6M9S - chains A and B; structure by X-ray diffraction, 2.08 A resolution.

== Chain A (and B) ==
Protein: SznF
Source organism: Streptomyces achromogenes subsp. streptozoticus
Notes: EC 1.-.-.-; chain B of this document is another copy of the same molecule, construct and numbering; everything in this record applies to it too
Sequence (488 residues; each row starts with the number of its first residue; numbers below 1 keep their minus sign (Mse-16 is residue -16)):
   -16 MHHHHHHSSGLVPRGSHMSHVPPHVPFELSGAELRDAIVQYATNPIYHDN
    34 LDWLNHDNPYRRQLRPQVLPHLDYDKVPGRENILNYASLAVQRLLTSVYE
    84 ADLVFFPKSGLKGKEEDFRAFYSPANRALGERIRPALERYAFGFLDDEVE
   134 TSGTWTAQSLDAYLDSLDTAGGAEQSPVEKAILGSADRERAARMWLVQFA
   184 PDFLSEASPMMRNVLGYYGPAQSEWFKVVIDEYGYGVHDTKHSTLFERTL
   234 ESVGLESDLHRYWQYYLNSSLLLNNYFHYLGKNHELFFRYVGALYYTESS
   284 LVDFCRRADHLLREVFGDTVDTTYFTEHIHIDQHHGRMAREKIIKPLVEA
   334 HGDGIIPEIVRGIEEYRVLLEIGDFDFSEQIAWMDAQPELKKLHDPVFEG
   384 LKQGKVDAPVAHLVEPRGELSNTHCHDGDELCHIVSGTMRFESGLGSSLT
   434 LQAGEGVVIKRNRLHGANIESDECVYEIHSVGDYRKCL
Not modelled in the structure: -16 to 2, 152-155, 313-320 (chain B: -16 to 2, 135, 152-156, 216-222, 313-318)
Modified residues: Mse-16, Mse1, Mse177, Mse193, Mse194, Mse321, Mse367, Mse422 (selenomethionine)
What the authors report for this chain:
  - mutagenesis - E215A, H225A, E281A, H311A, D315A, H318A: abolished catalytic activity
  - mutagenesis - E215A: unchanged catalytic activity on intermediate 2

== How chain A and chain B interact ==
Contacting residue pairs - 132 pairs, chain A then chain B:
  His3(A) with Gln50(B)
  Val4(A) with Thr26(B); His31(B); Pro49(B), hydrophobic
  Pro5(A) with Val22(B), hydrophobic; Thr26(B); Pro53(B), hydrophobic
  His7(A) with Gln23(B), hydrogen bond (side chain-backbone); Thr26(B), hydrogen bond; Asn27(B)
  Val8(A) with Gln23(B), hydrogen bond (backbone-side chain)
  Pro9(A) with Gln23(B), hydrogen bond (backbone-side chain)
  Phe10(A) with Gln23(B); Ala108(B), hydrophobic; Ala111(B), hydrophobic; Leu112(B), hydrophobic
  Val22(A) with Pro5(B), hydrophobic
  Gln23(A) with His7(B), hydrogen bond (backbone-side chain); Val8(B), hydrogen bond (side chain-backbone); Pro9(B); Phe10(B)
  Thr26(A) with Val4(B); Pro5(B); His7(B), hydrogen bond
  Asn27(A) with His7(B)
  His31(A) with Val4(B)
  Pro49(A) with Val4(B), hydrophobic
  Gln50(A) with His3(B)
  Pro53(A) with Pro5(B), hydrophobic
  Ala84(A) with His267(B)
  Asp85(A) with His267(B), hydrogen bond (backbone-side chain)
  Leu86(A) with Leu198(B); Gly199(B); His267(B)
  Val87(A) with Asn196(B); Leu198(B), hydrogen bond (backbone-backbone); Gly199(B); Tyr200(B), hydrogen bond (backbone-backbone); Tyr201(B), hydrophobic; His267(B)
  Phe88(A) with Tyr200(B)
  Phe89(A) with Tyr200(B); Tyr201(B), hydrophobic; Phe270(B), hydrophobic; Phe271(B), hydrophobic; His334(B)
  Lys91(A) with Tyr200(B), hydrogen bond
  Gly93(A) with Ala333(B); His334(B)
  Leu94(A) with Phe271(B), hydrophobic; His334(B), hydrogen bond (backbone-side chain)
  Phe101(A) with His267(B); Glu268(B)
  Tyr105(A) with His267(B); Glu268(B)
  Pro107(A) with Pro118(B); Glu268(B)
  Ala108(A) with Phe10(B), hydrophobic
  Arg110(A) with Arg117(B); Asn266(B), hydrogen bond; Glu268(B), salt bridge
  Ala111(A) with Phe10(B), hydrophobic; Glu114(B); Pro118(B), hydrophobic
  Leu112(A) with Phe10(B), hydrophobic
  Glu114(A) with Ala111(B); Glu114(B)
  Arg115(A) with Arg115(B)
  Arg117(A) with Arg110(B)
  Pro118(A) with Pro107(B); Ala111(B), hydrophobic
  Leu187(A) with Tyr200(B)
  Ser188(A) with Gly199(B); Tyr200(B)
  Ser191(A) with Leu198(B); Gly199(B), hydrogen bond (side chain-backbone)
  Mse194(A) with Mse194(B), hydrophobic; Val197(B), hydrophobic; Leu198(B), hydrophobic; Phe209(B), hydrophobic
  Arg195(A) with Leu198(B)
  Asn196(A) with Val87(B)
  Val197(A) with Mse194(B)
  Leu198(A) with Leu86(B); Val87(B), hydrogen bond (backbone-backbone); Ser191(B); Mse194(B), hydrophobic; Arg195(B)
  Gly199(A) with Leu86(B); Val87(B); Ser188(B); Ser191(B), hydrogen bond (backbone-side chain)
  Tyr200(A) with Val87(B), hydrogen bond (backbone-backbone); Phe88(B); Phe89(B); Lys91(B), hydrogen bond; Leu187(B); Ser188(B); Glu230(B), hydrogen bond; Ser240(B), hydrogen bond (side chain-backbone); Leu242(B), hydrophobic
  Tyr201(A) with Val87(B), hydrophobic; Phe89(B), hydrophobic
  Phe209(A) with Phe209(B), hydrophobic
  Tyr216(A) with Phe209(B), hydrophobic
  Tyr218(A) with Ile213(B)
  Gly219(A) with Ser206(B); Phe209(B)
  His221(A) with Gly202(B); Pro203(B); Ser206(B), hydrogen bond
  Glu230(A) with Tyr200(B), hydrogen bond
  Ser240(A) with Tyr200(B), hydrogen bond (backbone-side chain)
  Leu242(A) with Tyr200(B), hydrophobic
  Asn266(A) with Arg110(B), hydrogen bond
  His267(A) with Ala84(B); Asp85(B), hydrogen bond (side chain-backbone); Leu86(B); Val87(B); Phe101(B); Tyr105(B)
  Glu268(A) with Phe101(B); Tyr105(B); Pro107(B); Arg110(B), salt bridge
  Phe270(A) with Phe89(B), hydrophobic
  Phe271(A) with Phe89(B), hydrophobic; Leu94(B), hydrophobic
  Ala333(A) with Gly93(B)
  His334(A) with Phe89(B); Gly93(B); Leu94(B), hydrogen bond (side chain-backbone)
Other interface residues (no listed pair), chain A (71 interface residues in all): Pro6, Lys95, Ser106, Ser206, Val212, Ile213, Val220, Lys224, Ser226, Lys265
Other interface residues (no listed pair), chain B (68 interface residues in all): Pro6, Lys95, Ser106, Val212, Lys224, Ser226, Lys265

== Summary ==
Chain A and chain B form an interface of 71 and 68 residues respectively, with 26 hydrogen bonds and 2 salt
bridges. Polar contacts include Arg110(A)-Glu268(B), His7(A)-Gln23(B) and His7(A)-Thr26(B). From the paper:
E215A, H225A and E281A of chain A, among others, abolish catalytic activity; E215A of chain A leaves catalytic
activity on intermediate 2 unchanged; 6 substitutions were tested in all.
Chain A and chain B are both SznF (Streptomyces achromogenes subsp. streptozoticus); the structure, Crystal
structure of SeMet SznF from Streptomyces achromogenes var. streptozoticus NRRL 2697, was determined by X-ray
diffraction, deposited together with 6M9R.
